4E41 - chains B and D of the 5 polymer chains in the assembly; structure by X-ray diffraction, 2.60 A resolution.

== Chain B ==
Molecule: HLA class II histocompatibility antigen, DRB1-1 beta chain
Source organism: Homo sapiens
Reference sequence: P04229 (2B11_HUMAN); residues 1-190 here correspond to UniProt positions 30-219 (UniProt number = residue number + 29)
Sequence (190 residues; each row starts with the number of its first residue):
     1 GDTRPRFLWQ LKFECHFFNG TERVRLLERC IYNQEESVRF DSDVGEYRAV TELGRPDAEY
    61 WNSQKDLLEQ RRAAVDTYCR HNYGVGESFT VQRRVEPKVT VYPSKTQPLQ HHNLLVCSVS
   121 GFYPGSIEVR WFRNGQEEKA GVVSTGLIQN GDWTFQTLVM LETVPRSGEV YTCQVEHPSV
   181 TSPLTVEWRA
Not modelled in the structure: 1-3, 105-112
Cystine bridges: C15-C79, C117-C173
Ion coordination: Na+: T185 (shared with 1 residue of chain F)

== Chain D ==
Molecule: T cell receptor G4 alpha chain
Source organism: Homo sapiens
Sequence (203 residues; each row starts with the number of its first residue):
     1 IQVEQSPPDL ILQEGANSTL RCNFSDSVNN LQWFHQNPWG QLINLFYIPS GTKQNGRLSA
    61 TTVATERYSL LYISSSQTTD SGVYFCAVDR GSTLGRLYFG RGTQLTVWPD IQKPDPAVYQ
   121 LRDSKSSDKS VCLFTDFDSQ TNVSQSKDSD VYITDKCVLD MRSMDFKSNS AVAWSNKSDF
   181 ACANAFNNSI IPEDTFFPSP ESS
Not modelled in the structure: 124-129, 146-151, 176-180, 187, 200-203
Cystine bridges: C22-C86, C132-C182

== How chain B and chain D interact ==
Pairs across the interface - 11 pairs, chain B then chain D:
  D66(B) - Y47(D)
  E69(B) - K53(D)  salt bridge
  Q70(B) - N29(D)  hydrogen bond
  Q70(B) - Y47(D)
  A73(B) - P49(D)  hydrophobic
  A73(B) - S50(D)
  D76(B) - T65(D)
  T77(B) - S27(D)
  T77(B) - V28(D)
  H81(B) - D26(D)  salt bridge
  H81(B) - S27(D)  hydrogen bond
Other interface residues (no listed pair), chain D (11 interface residues in all): A64, R67

== In short ==
The interface between chain B and chain D involves 7 residues on one side and 11 on the other, with 2 hydrogen
bonds and 2 salt bridges. Polar contacts include E69(B)-K53(D), H81(B)-D26(D) and Q70(B)-N29(D).
Chain B is HLA class II histocompatibility antigen, DRB1-1 beta chain and chain D is T cell receptor G4 alpha
chain, both from Homo sapiens; the structure, Structural basis for the recognition of mutant self by a
tumor-specific, MHC class II-restricted T cell ..., was determined by X-ray diffraction.
